Entry 7ELC (electron microscopy, 3.10 A resolution); this record covers chains A and B of the 3 polymer chains in the assembly.

[Chain A]
Protein: RNA-directed RNA polymerase L
Organism: Machupo mammarenavirus
Notes: EC 2.7.7.48, 3.1.-.-
UniProt: Q6IVU0 (Q6IVU0_MACHU); numbering as in UniProt (aligned over 1-2209)
Chain sequence (2209 residues; row label = number of the first residue in the row):
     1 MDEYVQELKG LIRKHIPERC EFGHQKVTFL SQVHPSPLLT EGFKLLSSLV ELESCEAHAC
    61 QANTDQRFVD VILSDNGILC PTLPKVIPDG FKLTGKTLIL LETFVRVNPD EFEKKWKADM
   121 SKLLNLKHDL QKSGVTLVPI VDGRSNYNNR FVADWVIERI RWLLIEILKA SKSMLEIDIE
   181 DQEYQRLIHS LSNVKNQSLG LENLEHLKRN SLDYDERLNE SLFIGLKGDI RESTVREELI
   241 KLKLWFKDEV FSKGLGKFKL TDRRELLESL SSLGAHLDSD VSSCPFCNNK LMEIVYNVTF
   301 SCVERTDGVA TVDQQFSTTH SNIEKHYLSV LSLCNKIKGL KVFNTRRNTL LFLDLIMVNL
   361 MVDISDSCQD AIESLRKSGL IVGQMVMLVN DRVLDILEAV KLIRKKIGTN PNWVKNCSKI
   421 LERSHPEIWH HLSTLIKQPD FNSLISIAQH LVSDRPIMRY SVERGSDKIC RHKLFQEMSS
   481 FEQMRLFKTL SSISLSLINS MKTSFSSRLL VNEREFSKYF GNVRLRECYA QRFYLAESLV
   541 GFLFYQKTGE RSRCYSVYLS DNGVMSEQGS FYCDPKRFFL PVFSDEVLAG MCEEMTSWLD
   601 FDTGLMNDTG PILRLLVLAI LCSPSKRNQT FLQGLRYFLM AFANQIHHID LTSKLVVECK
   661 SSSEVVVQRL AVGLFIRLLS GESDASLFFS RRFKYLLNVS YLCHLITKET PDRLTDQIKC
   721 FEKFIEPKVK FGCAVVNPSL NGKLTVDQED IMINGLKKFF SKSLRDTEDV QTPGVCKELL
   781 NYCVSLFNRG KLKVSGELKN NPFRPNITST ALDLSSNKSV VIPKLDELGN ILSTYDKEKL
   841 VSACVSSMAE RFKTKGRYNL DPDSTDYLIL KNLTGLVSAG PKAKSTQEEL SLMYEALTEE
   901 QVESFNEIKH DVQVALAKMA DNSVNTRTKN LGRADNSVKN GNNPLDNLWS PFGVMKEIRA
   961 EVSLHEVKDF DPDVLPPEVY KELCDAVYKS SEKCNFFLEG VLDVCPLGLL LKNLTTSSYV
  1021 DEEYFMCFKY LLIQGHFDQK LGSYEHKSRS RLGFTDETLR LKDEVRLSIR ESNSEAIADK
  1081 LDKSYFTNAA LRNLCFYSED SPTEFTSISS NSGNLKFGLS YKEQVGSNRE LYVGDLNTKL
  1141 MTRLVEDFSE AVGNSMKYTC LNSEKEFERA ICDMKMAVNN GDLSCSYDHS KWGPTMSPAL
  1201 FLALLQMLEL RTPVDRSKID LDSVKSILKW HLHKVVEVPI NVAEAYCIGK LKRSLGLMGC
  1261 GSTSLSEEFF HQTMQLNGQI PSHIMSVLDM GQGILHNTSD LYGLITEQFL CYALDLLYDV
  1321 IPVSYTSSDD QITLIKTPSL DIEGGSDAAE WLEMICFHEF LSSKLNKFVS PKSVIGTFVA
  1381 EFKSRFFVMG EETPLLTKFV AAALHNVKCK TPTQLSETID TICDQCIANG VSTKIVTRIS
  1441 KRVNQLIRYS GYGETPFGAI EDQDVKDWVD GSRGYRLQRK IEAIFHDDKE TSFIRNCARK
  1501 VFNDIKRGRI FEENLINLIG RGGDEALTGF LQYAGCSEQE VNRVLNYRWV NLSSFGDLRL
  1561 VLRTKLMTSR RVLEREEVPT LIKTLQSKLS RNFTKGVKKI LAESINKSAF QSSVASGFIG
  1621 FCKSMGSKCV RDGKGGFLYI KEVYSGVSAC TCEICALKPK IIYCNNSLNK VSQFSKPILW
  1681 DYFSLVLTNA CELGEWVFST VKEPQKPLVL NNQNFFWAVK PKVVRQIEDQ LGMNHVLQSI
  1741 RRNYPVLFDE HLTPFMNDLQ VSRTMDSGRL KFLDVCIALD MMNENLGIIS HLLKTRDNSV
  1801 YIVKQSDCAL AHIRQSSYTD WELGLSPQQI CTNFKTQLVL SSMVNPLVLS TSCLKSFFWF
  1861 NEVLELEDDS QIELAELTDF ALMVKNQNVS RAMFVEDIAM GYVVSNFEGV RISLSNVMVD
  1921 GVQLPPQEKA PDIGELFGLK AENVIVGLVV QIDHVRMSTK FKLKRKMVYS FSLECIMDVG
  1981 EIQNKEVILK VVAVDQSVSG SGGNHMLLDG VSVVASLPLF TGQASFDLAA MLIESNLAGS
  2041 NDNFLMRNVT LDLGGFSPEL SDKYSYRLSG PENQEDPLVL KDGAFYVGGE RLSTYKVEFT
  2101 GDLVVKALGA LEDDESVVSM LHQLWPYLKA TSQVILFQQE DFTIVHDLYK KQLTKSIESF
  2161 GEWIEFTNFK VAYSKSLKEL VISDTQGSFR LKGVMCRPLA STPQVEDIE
Not modelled in the structure: 1, 16-18, 27-35, 172-179, 196-200, 308-318, 463-467, 514-517, 805-1100, 1250-1261, 1340-1346, 1564-1577, 1592-1610, 1706-1710, 1730-1731, 1763-1768, 1817-2209
Disulfide bonds: C55-C60, C1691-C1776
Bound ions: Zn2+ site 1: C284, C287, C470, H472; Mn2+: D1188, D1330, E1381; Zn2+ site 2: C1650, C1655, C1664

[Chain B]
Protein: RING finger protein Z
Organism: Machupo mammarenavirus
UniProt: Q6UY77 (Q6UY77_MACHU); residues 1-94 here = UniProt positions 1-94
Chain sequence (94 residues; each row starts with the number of its first residue):
     1 MGNCNKPPKR PPNTQTSSNQ PSAEFRRTAP PSLYGRYNCK CCWFADTNLI TCNDHYLCLR
    61 CHQTMLRNSE LCHICWKPLP TSITVPVEPS APPP
Not modelled in the structure: 1-32, 82-94
Bound ions: Zn2+ site 1: C39, C42, C58, C61; Zn2+ site 2: C52, H55, C72, C75

[How chain A and chain B interact]
Residue-residue contacts (39; chain A residue first):
  R263(A) - F44(B)
  S683(A) - R60(B)  hydrogen bond (backbone-side chain)
  D684(A) - R60(B)  salt bridge
  S686(A) - C42(B)
  S686(A) - F44(B)
  S686(A) - R60(B)
  L687(A) - C41(B)  hydrogen bond (backbone-side chain)
  L687(A) - C42(B)
  L687(A) - R60(B)
  L687(A) - C61(B)
  L687(A) - T64(B)
  F688(A) - C41(B)
  F688(A) - M65(B)  hydrophobic
  F688(A) - H73(B)
  F688(A) - I74(B)  hydrophobic
  F689(A) - C41(B)  hydrogen bond (backbone-backbone)
  F689(A) - C42(B)
  F689(A) - W43(B)  hydrophobic
  F689(A) - F44(B)  hydrophobic
  S690(A) - W43(B)
  R691(A) - H73(B)  hydrogen bond (side chain-backbone)
  V1178(A) - R36(B)  hydrogen bond (backbone-side chain)
  N1179(A) - G35(B)
  N1179(A) - R36(B)
  N1180(A) - R36(B)
  G1181(A) - R36(B)
  T1377(A) - R36(B)  hydrogen bond (backbone-side chain)
  F1378(A) - R36(B)
  F1378(A) - N38(B)
  F1378(A) - W43(B)
  V1388(A) - W43(B)  hydrophobic
  M1389(A) - R36(B)
  M1389(A) - N38(B)
  M1389(A) - K40(B)
  M1389(A) - W43(B)
  N1712(A) - H73(B)
  N1712(A) - W76(B)
  N1714(A) - W76(B)
  F1715(A) - W76(B)
Also at the interface, not in a pair above, chain A (23 interface residues in all): A643, F693, G1390
Also at the interface, not in a pair above, chain B (17 interface residues in all): L71, C75
Interface features reported in the paper:
  - hot spots on chain B (mutagenesis) - R36A, F44A: abolished binding to RNA-directed RNA polymerase L (chain A)

[Summary]
23 residues of chain A face 17 of chain B across their interface; the contacts include 6 hydrogen bonds and 1
salt bridge. Among the polar pairs are D684(A)-R60(B), S683(A)-R60(B) and L687(A)-C41(B). From the paper: R36A
and F44A of chain B abolish binding to RNA-directed RNA polymerase L (chain A).
Here chain A is RNA-directed RNA polymerase L and chain B is RING finger protein Z, both from Machupo
mammarenavirus. Entry 7ELC (Structure of monomeric complex of MACV L bound to Z and 3'-vRNA) was determined by
electron microscopy (same publication as 7CKL, 7CKM, 7EL9, 7ELA and 7ELB).
